8QMS - chains A and B; structure by X-ray diffraction, 1.90 A resolution.

[Chain A (and B)]
Name: Succinate semialdehyde dehydrogenase [NAD(P)+] Sad
From: Escherichia coli K-12
Notes: EC 1.2.1.16; chain B of this document is another copy of the same molecule, construct and numbering; everything in this record applies to it too
UniProtKB: P76149 (SAD_ECOLI); residues 1-462 here = UniProt positions 1-462
Amino-acid sequence (462 residues; numbered 1 to 462; the number before each row is that of its first residue):
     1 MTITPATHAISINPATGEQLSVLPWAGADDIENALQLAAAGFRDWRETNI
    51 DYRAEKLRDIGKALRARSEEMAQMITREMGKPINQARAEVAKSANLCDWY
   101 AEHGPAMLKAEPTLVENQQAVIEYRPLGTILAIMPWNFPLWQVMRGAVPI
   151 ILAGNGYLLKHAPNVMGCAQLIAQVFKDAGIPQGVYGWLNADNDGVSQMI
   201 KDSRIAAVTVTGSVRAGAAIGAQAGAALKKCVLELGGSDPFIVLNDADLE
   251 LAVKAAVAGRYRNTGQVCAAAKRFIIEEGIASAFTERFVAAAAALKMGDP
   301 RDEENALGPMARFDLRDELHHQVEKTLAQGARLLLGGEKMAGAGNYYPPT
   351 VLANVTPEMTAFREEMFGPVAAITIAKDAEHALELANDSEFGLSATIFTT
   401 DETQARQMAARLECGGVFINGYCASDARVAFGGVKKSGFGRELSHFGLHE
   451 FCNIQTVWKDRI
Not modelled in the structure: 1-2
Differences from the reference sequence: engineered mutation Arg262 (Gln in P76149)
Residues lining bound ligands: NAD (nicotinamide-adenine-dinucleotide): Ile133, Met134, Pro135, Trp136, Asn137, Gln142, Arg145, Lys160, His161, Ala162, Pro163, Asn193, Val196, Thr211, Gly212, Ser213, Arg215, Ala216, Ala219, Ile220, Glu234, Leu235, Gly236, Gly237, Cys268, Arg312, Leu315, Glu365, Phe367, Leu393, Phe431
Curated features (UniProtKB/Swiss-Prot):
  - active site: Glu234 (Proton acceptor), Cys268 (Nucleophile)
  - binding site (NADP(+)): Trp136, Asn137, Lys160 to Pro163, Gly212, Ser213, Leu235, Glu365
What the authors report for this chain:
  - mutagenesis - Q262R: decreased catalytic activity on D-erythrose
  - mutagenesis - Q262R: increased catalytic activity on GAP
  - specificity-determining residues: Arg262 (proposed by the authors, not directly observed)

[Chain A / chain B interface]
Residue-residue contacts (134; chain A residue first):
  Arg46(A) with Glu413(B), salt bridge
  Glu47(A) with Arg411(B), salt bridge
  His103(A) with Leu114(B)
  Glu111(A) with His445(B), salt bridge; Phe446(B)
  Thr113(A) with Arg428(B)
  Leu114(A) with Trp99(B), hydrophobic; His103(B); Arg428(B)
  Val115(A) with Arg428(B)
  Glu116(A) with Arg428(B), salt bridge
  Ala120(A) with Val429(B), hydrophobic
  Ile122(A) with Ala430(B); Phe446(B), hydrophobic
  Tyr124(A) with Phe446(B)
  Arg125(A) with Ala409(B); Ala410(B)
  Leu127(A) with Val434(B), hydrophobic
  Val214(A) with Leu228(B), hydrophobic
  Gly217(A) with Leu228(B)
  Ala218(A) with Gly225(B); Ala226(B); Leu228(B)
  Gly221(A) with Gly225(B)
  Ala222(A) with Ala222(B); Gly225(B); Ala226(B), hydrophobic
  Gly225(A) with Ala218(B); Gly221(B); Ala222(B)
  Ala226(A) with Ala218(B); Ala222(B), hydrophobic
  Leu228(A) with Val214(B), hydrophobic; Gly217(B); Ala218(B); Leu233(B), hydrophobic; Leu235(B), hydrophobic; Lys435(B); Lys436(B); Phe439(B)
  Lys229(A) with Phe439(B)
  Lys230(A) with Phe439(B)
  Leu233(A) with Leu228(B), hydrophobic
  Leu235(A) with Leu228(B), hydrophobic
  Arg406(A) with Val457(B); Lys459(B)
  Ala409(A) with Gln455(B), hydrogen bond (backbone-side chain)
  Ala410(A) with Arg125(B)
  Leu412(A) with Gln455(B), hydrogen bond (backbone-side chain)
  Cys414(A) with Asn453(B), hydrogen bond (backbone-side chain); Gln455(B), hydrogen bond (backbone-side chain)
  Gly415(A) with Asn453(B); Ile454(B); Gln455(B); Thr456(B), hydrogen bond (backbone-backbone)
  Gly416(A) with Thr456(B)
  Val417(A) with Gln455(B); Thr456(B), hydrogen bond (backbone-backbone); Val457(B); Trp458(B), hydrogen bond (backbone-backbone)
  Phe418(A) with Trp458(B); Arg461(B)
  Ile419(A) with Val457(B), hydrophobic; Trp458(B), hydrogen bond (backbone-backbone); Lys459(B); Asp460(B), hydrogen bond (backbone-backbone)
  Asn420(A) with Asp460(B); Ile462(B)
  Gly421(A) with Arg461(B); Ile462(B)
  Tyr422(A) with Arg461(B), hydrogen bond (backbone-backbone)
  Ala424(A) with Arg461(B)
  Asp426(A) with Trp458(B)
  Arg428(A) with Thr113(B); Leu114(B); Val115(B); Glu116(B), salt bridge
  Val429(A) with Val115(B), hydrophobic; Ala120(B), hydrophobic; Thr456(B); Trp458(B), hydrophobic
  Ala430(A) with Ile122(B); Ile454(B), hydrophobic; Thr456(B), hydrogen bond (backbone-side chain)
  Val434(A) with Asn453(B)
  Lys435(A) with Leu228(B)
  Lys436(A) with Leu228(B)
  Phe439(A) with Leu228(B); Lys229(B); Lys230(B)
  Arg441(A) with Asn453(B), hydrogen bond; Ile454(B), hydrogen bond (side chain-backbone)
  His445(A) with Glu111(B), salt bridge
  Phe446(A) with Glu111(B); Ile122(B), hydrophobic; Tyr124(B); Ile454(B), hydrophobic
  Asn453(A) with Cys414(B), hydrogen bond (side chain-backbone); Gly415(B); Val434(B); Arg441(B), hydrogen bond
  Ile454(A) with Gly415(B); Ala430(B), hydrophobic; Arg441(B), hydrogen bond (backbone-side chain); Phe446(B), hydrophobic
  Gln455(A) with Ala409(B), hydrogen bond (side chain-backbone); Leu412(B), hydrogen bond (side chain-backbone); Cys414(B), hydrogen bond (side chain-backbone); Gly415(B); Val417(B)
  Thr456(A) with Gly415(B), hydrogen bond (backbone-backbone); Gly416(B); Val417(B), hydrogen bond (backbone-backbone); Val429(B); Ala430(B), hydrogen bond (side chain-backbone)
  Val457(A) with Arg406(B); Val417(B); Ile419(B), hydrophobic
  Trp458(A) with Val417(B), hydrogen bond (backbone-backbone); Phe418(B); Ile419(B), hydrogen bond (backbone-backbone); Asp426(B); Val429(B), hydrophobic
  Lys459(A) with Glu402(B), salt bridge; Arg406(B); Ile419(B)
  Asp460(A) with Ile419(B), hydrogen bond (backbone-backbone); Asn420(B)
  Arg461(A) with Phe418(B); Gly421(B); Tyr422(B), hydrogen bond (backbone-backbone); Ala424(B)
  Ile462(A) with Asn420(B); Gly421(B)
Other interface residues (no listed pair), chain A (65 interface residues in all): Trp99, Val121, Leu251, Arg411, Glu413
Other interface residues (no listed pair), chain B (67 interface residues in all): Arg46, Glu47, Gln119, Val121, Leu127, Leu251

[Overview]
65 residues of chain A and 67 residues of chain B are in contact; the contacts include 26 hydrogen bonds and 7
salt bridges. Polar contacts include Arg46(A)-Glu413(B), Glu47(A)-Arg411(B) and Glu111(A)-His445(B). Chain A
binds NAD. From the paper: Q262R of chain A reduces catalytic activity on D-erythrose; the specificity
determinant Arg262(A).
Chain A and chain B are both Succinate semialdehyde dehydrogenase [NAD(P)+] Sad (Escherichia coli K-12); the
structure, Succinic semialdehyde dehydrogenase from E. coli with Q262R substitution and bound NAD+, was
determined by X-ray diffraction together with 8QMQ, 8QMR and 8QMT from the same study.
